PDB entry 8BAP | X-ray diffraction, 2.30 A resolution | chains A and D

[Chain A (and D)]
Protein: Probable vanillyl-alcohol oxidase
Organism: Rhodococcus jostii RHA1
Notes: EC 1.1.3.38; chain D of this document is another copy of the same molecule, construct and numbering; everything in this record applies to it too
UniProt: Q0SBK1 (Q0SBK1_RHOJR); residue numbers follow UniProt; this construct covers 1-526
Chain sequence (526 residues; each row starts with the number of its first residue):
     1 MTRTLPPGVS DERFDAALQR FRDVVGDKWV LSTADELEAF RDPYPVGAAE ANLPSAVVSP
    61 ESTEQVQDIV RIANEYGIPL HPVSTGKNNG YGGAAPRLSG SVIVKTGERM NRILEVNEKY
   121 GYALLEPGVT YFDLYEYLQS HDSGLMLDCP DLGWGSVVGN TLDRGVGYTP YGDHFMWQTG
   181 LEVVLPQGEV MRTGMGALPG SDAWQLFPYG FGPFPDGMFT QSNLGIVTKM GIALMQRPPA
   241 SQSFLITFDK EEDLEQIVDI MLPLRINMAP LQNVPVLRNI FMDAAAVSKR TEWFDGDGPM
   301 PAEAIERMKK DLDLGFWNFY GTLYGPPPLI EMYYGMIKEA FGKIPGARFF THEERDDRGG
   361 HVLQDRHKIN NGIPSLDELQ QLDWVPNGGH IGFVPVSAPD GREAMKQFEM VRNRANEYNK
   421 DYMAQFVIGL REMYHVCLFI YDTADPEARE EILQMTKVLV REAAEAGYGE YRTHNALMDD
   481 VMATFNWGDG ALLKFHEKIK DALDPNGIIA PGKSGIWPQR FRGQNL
Unresolved in the structure: 1
Differences from the reference sequence: engineered mutation H81 (Ser in Q0SBK1), Q381 (Leu in Q0SBK1), V394 (Ser in Q0SBK1), M423 (Ala in Q0SBK1), V427 (Ile in Q0SBK1), Y434 (His in Q0SBK1), D445 (Ile in Q0SBK1), P518 (Ser in Q0SBK1)
Ion coordination: Ca2+ site 1: E64 (shared with 1 residue of chain P); Ca2+ site 2: D400 (shared with 1 residue of chain B)
Residues lining bound ligands:
  - Sinapyl alcohol (55B; 4-[(1E)-3-hydroxyprop-1-en-1-yl]-2,6-dimethoxyphenol): N89, Y91, D151, V166, Y168, R278, M282, E378, Q381, H390, G392, V394, Q425, V427, Y434, V436, L438, Y471, R472
  - FAD (flavin-adenine dinucleotide): Y44, H81, P82, V83, S84, T85, G86, K87, N88, N89, Y91, G93, T106, P127, P150, D151, L152, G155, S156, G159, N160, L162, D163, G165, V166, Y168, G225, I226, V227, Q381, H390, L438, Y471, R472, K513
From the paper describing this entry:
  - mutagenesis - L381Q: decreased catalytic activity on dihydrosinapyl alcohol
  - mutagenesis - I427V: increased catalytic activity on dihydrosinapyl alcohol
  - mutagenesis - I427V: decreased catalytic activity on dihydroconiferyl alcohol

[How chain A and chain D interact]
Contacting residue pairs - 157 pairs, chain A then chain D:
  K119(A) - L262(D)
  K119(A) - D400(D)  salt bridge
  Y120(A) - L262(D)  hydrophobic
  Y120(A) - I266(D)
  Y120(A) - P399(D)
  Y120(A) - D400(D)
  Y120(A) - R431(D)  hydrogen bond (backbone-side chain)
  G121(A) - R431(D)  hydrogen bond (backbone-side chain)
  R164(A) - Y209(D)
  R164(A) - G210(D)
  R164(A) - G212(D)  hydrogen bond (side chain-backbone)
  R164(A) - F214(D)
  Y171(A) - R431(D)  hydrogen bond
  D173(A) - Y209(D)  hydrogen bond
  F175(A) - Y209(D)  hydrophobic
  F175(A) - F214(D)  hydrophobic
  M176(A) - M176(D)  hydrophobic
  W177(A) - L430(D)  hydrophobic
  W177(A) - R431(D)
  E182(A) - W487(D)
  L185(A) - F495(D)  hydrophobic
  V190(A) - W487(D)  hydrophobic
  V190(A) - A491(D)
  M191(A) - L492(D)  hydrophobic
  M191(A) - F495(D)  hydrophobic
  R192(A) - W487(D)
  G194(A) - F485(D)
  M195(A) - G469(D)
  M195(A) - F485(D)  hydrophobic
  G196(A) - W487(D)
  A197(A) - F485(D)
  A197(A) - N486(D)  hydrogen bond (backbone-backbone)
  A197(A) - W487(D)  hydrogen bond (backbone-backbone)
  A197(A) - L492(D)  hydrophobic
  L198(A) - G467(D)
  L198(A) - Y468(D)
  L198(A) - G469(D)
  L198(A) - T484(D)
  L198(A) - F485(D)
  P199(A) - T484(D)
  P199(A) - N486(D)
  P199(A) - W487(D)
  G200(A) - G467(D)
  S201(A) - G467(D)
  D202(A) - E403(D)
  L206(A) - A398(D)  hydrophobic
  L206(A) - R431(D)
  L206(A) - E432(D)
  F207(A) - V396(D)  hydrophobic
  F207(A) - E432(D)
  F207(A) - Y434(D)
  F207(A) - Y471(D)  hydrophobic
  Y209(A) - R164(D)
  Y209(A) - D173(D)  hydrogen bond
  Y209(A) - F175(D)
  G210(A) - Y471(D)
  F211(A) - Q221(D)
  F211(A) - E470(D)
  F211(A) - Y471(D)
  F211(A) - T473(D)
  F211(A) - V481(D)  hydrophobic
  F211(A) - M482(D)
  F211(A) - F485(D)  hydrophobic
  F211(A) - S514(D)
  G212(A) - R164(D)  hydrogen bond (backbone-side chain)
  G212(A) - T220(D)
  G212(A) - Q221(D)  hydrogen bond (backbone-side chain)
  G212(A) - S514(D)
  P213(A) - G217(D)
  P213(A) - M218(D)  hydrophobic
  P213(A) - T220(D)
  P213(A) - Q221(D)
  P213(A) - S222(D)
  P213(A) - H496(D)
  P213(A) - I516(D)
  F214(A) - R164(D)
  F214(A) - F175(D)  hydrophobic
  F214(A) - G217(D)  hydrogen bond (backbone-backbone)
  F214(A) - M218(D)
  P215(A) - M218(D)  hydrophobic
  P215(A) - F495(D)  hydrophobic
  G217(A) - F214(D)  hydrogen bond (backbone-backbone)
  M218(A) - P213(D)
  M218(A) - F214(D)  hydrogen bond (backbone-backbone)
  M218(A) - P215(D)  hydrophobic
  M218(A) - M218(D)  hydrophobic
  F219(A) - F495(D)  hydrophobic
  T220(A) - G212(D)
  T220(A) - P213(D)
  Q221(A) - F211(D)
  Q221(A) - G212(D)  hydrogen bond (side chain-backbone)
  Q221(A) - P213(D)
  S222(A) - P213(D)
  A233(A) - R431(D)
  L234(A) - R431(D)  hydrogen bond (backbone-side chain)
  Q236(A) - I266(D)
  Q236(A) - N267(D)  hydrogen bond
  L262(A) - K119(D)
  L262(A) - Y120(D)  hydrophobic
  I266(A) - K119(D)
  I266(A) - Y120(D)
  I266(A) - Q236(D)
  N267(A) - Q236(D)  hydrogen bond
  V396(A) - F207(D)  hydrophobic
  A398(A) - L206(D)  hydrophobic
  P399(A) - Y120(D)  hydrophobic
  D400(A) - K119(D)  salt bridge
  D400(A) - Y120(D)
  R431(A) - Y120(D)  hydrogen bond (side chain-backbone)
  R431(A) - G121(D)  hydrogen bond (side chain-backbone)
  R431(A) - Y171(D)  hydrogen bond
  R431(A) - W177(D)
  R431(A) - L206(D)
  R431(A) - A233(D)
  R431(A) - L234(D)  hydrogen bond (side chain-backbone)
  E432(A) - L206(D)
  Y434(A) - F207(D)
  G467(A) - L198(D)
  G467(A) - G200(D)
  G467(A) - S201(D)
  Y468(A) - L198(D)
  G469(A) - M195(D)
  G469(A) - L198(D)
  E470(A) - F211(D)
  Y471(A) - F207(D)  hydrophobic
  Y471(A) - G210(D)
  Y471(A) - F211(D)
  T473(A) - F211(D)
  V481(A) - F211(D)  hydrophobic
  T484(A) - L198(D)
  T484(A) - P199(D)
  F485(A) - G194(D)
  F485(A) - M195(D)  hydrophobic
  F485(A) - A197(D)
  F485(A) - L198(D)
  F485(A) - F211(D)  hydrophobic
  N486(A) - A197(D)  hydrogen bond (backbone-backbone)
  N486(A) - P199(D)
  W487(A) - V190(D)  hydrophobic
  W487(A) - R192(D)
  W487(A) - G196(D)
  W487(A) - A197(D)  hydrogen bond (backbone-backbone)
  W487(A) - P199(D)
  A491(A) - V190(D)
  A491(A) - M191(D)  hydrophobic
  F495(A) - L185(D)  hydrophobic
  F495(A) - M191(D)  hydrophobic
  F495(A) - P215(D)  hydrophobic
  F495(A) - F219(D)  hydrophobic
  F495(A) - L503(D)  hydrophobic
  H496(A) - P213(D)
  K498(A) - A502(D)
  A502(A) - K498(D)
  A502(A) - A502(D)  hydrophobic
  L503(A) - F495(D)  hydrophobic
  S514(A) - F211(D)
  I516(A) - P213(D)
Other interface residues (no listed pair), chain A (80 interface residues in all): M235, D259, L430, A464, A466, R472, M478, M482, L492, I499
Other interface residues (no listed pair), chain D (78 interface residues in all): E182, Q187, M235, R472, M478, I499

[Overview]
The interface between chain A and chain D involves 80 residues on one side and 78 on the other; the contacts
include 23 hydrogen bonds and 2 salt bridges. Polar pairs include K119(A)-D400(D), Y120(A)-R431(D) and
G121(A)-R431(D). The paper reports that L381Q of chain A reduces catalytic activity on dihydrosinapyl alcohol;
I427V of chain A increases catalytic activity on dihydrosinapyl alcohol.
Both chains are Probable vanillyl-alcohol oxidase (Rhodococcus jostii RHA1). Entry 8BAP (Eugenol Oxidase
(EUGO) from Rhodococcus jostii RHA1, eightfold mutant active on propanol syringol) was determined by X-ray
diffraction (same publication as 8BAM).
